2YHM - chains D and K of the 11 polymer chains in the assembly; structure by X-ray diffraction, 3.60 A resolution.

# Chain D
Name: Nucleoprotein
Organism: Human respiratory syncytial virus
UniProtKB: P03418 (NCAP_HRSVA); residue numbers follow UniProt; this construct covers 1-375
Amino-acid sequence (375 residues; numbered 1 to 375; the number before each row is that of its first residue):
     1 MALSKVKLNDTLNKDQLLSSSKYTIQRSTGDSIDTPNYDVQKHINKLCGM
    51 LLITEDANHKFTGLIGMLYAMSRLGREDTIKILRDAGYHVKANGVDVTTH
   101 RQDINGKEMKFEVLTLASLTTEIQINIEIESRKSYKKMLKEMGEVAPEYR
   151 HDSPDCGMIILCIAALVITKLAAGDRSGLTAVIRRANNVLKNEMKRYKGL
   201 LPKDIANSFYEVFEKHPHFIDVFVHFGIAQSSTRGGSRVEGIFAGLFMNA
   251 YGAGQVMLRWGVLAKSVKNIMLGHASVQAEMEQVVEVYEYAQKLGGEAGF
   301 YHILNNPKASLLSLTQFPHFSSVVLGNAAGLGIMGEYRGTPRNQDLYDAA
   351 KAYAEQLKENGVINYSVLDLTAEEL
UniProt features mapped onto this chain:
  - region: Arg338 to Asn364 (Interaction with the phosphoprotein)
  - modified residue: Tyr38 (Phosphotyrosine)
  - natural variant: Val267 (V267I: In strain: Cold-passage attenuated)
  - mutagenesis: Tyr23 (Y23D/F: 65% loss of transcription but no effect on replication), Tyr38 (Y38D/F: 45% loss of transcription but no effect on replication), Tyr69 (Y69F: Increased transcription and 50% loss of replication), Arg132 (R132A: Almost complete loss of viral RNA synthesis)

# Chain K
Molecule: 70-nt RNA strand
Organism: Escherichia coli
Sequence (70 nucleotides; row label = number of the first residue in the row):
     1 CCCCCCCCCCCCCCCCCCCCCCCCCCCCCCCCCCCCCCCCCCCCCCCCCC
    51 CCCCCCCCCCCCCCCCCCCC

# Interface between chain D and chain K
Pairs across the interface (38):
  Thr169(D) - C28(K)  base contact
  Lys170(D) - C26(K)  phosphate contact
  Lys170(D) - C27(K)  salt bridge to the phosphate
  Lys170(D) - C28(K)  base contact
  Ala172(D) - C24(K)  hydrogen bond to the sugar
  Ala173(D) - C24(K)  sugar contact
  Ala173(D) - C25(K)  sugar contact
  Ala181(D) - C27(K)  phosphate contact
  Arg184(D) - C27(K)  salt bridge to the phosphate
  Arg184(D) - C28(K)  salt bridge to the phosphate
  Arg185(D) - C28(K)  base contact
  Arg185(D) - C29(K)  salt bridge to the phosphate
  Val189(D) - C29(K)  phosphate contact
  Gly241(D) - C29(K)  base contact
  Ile242(D) - C29(K)  base contact
  Gly245(D) - C29(K)  base contact
  Asn249(D) - C28(K)  base contact
  Asn249(D) - C29(K)  sugar contact
  Gly254(D) - C24(K)  sugar contact
  Gly254(D) - C25(K)  phosphate contact
  Gln255(D) - C25(K)  phosphate contact
  Val256(D) - C25(K)  hydrogen bond to the phosphate
  Val256(D) - C26(K)  base contact
  Trp260(D) - C26(K)  base contact
  His302(D) - C24(K)  sugar contact
  Ser310(D) - C22(K)  base contact
  Ser313(D) - C23(K)  phosphate contact
  Ser313(D) - C24(K)  phosphate contact
  Thr315(D) - C23(K)  phosphate contact
  Thr315(D) - C24(K)  hydrogen bond to the phosphate
  Ile333(D) - C26(K)  base contact
  Gly335(D) - C26(K)  hydrogen bond to the sugar
  Glu336(D) - C26(K)  hydrogen bond to the sugar
  Tyr337(D) - C25(K)  hydrogen bond to the phosphate
  Tyr337(D) - C26(K)  sugar contact
  Arg338(D) - C25(K)  hydrogen bond to the sugar
  Gly339(D) - C25(K)  base contact
  Arg342(D) - C23(K)  salt bridge to the phosphate
Interface residues without a listed pair, chain D (31 interface residues in all): Asn188, Leu246, Met257, Leu314

# In short
The interface between chain D and chain K involves 31 residues on one side and 8 on the other, with 7 hydrogen
bonds and 5 salt bridges. Polar contacts include Ala172(D)-C24(K), Gly335(D)-C26(K) and Glu336(D)-C26(K). From
UniProt: 4 mutagenesis sites on chain D.
Here chain D is Nucleoprotein (Human respiratory syncytial virus) and chain K is a 70-nt RNA strand
(Escherichia coli). Entry 2YHM (Structure of respiratory syncytial virus nucleocapsid protein, P212121 crystal
form) was determined by X-ray diffraction, deposited together with 4V5V.
